Entry 6RRS (electron microscopy, 3.90 A resolution); this record covers chains A and B of the 3 polymer chains in the assembly.

[Chain A (and B)]
Name: Capsid protein
Organism: Escherichia phage MS2
Notes: chain B of this document is another copy of the same molecule, construct and numbering; everything in this record applies to it too
UniProt: P03612 (CAPSD_BPMS2); residues 0-129 here correspond to UniProt positions 1-130 (UniProt number = residue number + 1)
Amino-acid sequence (130 residues; row label = number of the first residue in the row; numbering starts at 0):
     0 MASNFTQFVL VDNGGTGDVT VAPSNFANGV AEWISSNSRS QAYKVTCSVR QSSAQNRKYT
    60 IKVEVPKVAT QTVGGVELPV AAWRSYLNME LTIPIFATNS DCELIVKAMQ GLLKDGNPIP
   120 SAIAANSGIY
Unresolved in the structure: 0

[How chain A and chain B interact]
Residue-residue contacts - 6 pairs, chain A then chain B:
  Gly28(A) - Ala26(B)
  Gly28(A) - Asn27(B)
  Ile94(A) - Arg38(B)  hydrogen bond (backbone-backbone)
  Ile94(A) - Ser39(B)  hydrogen bond (backbone-backbone)
  Phe95(A) - Gly73(B)
  Ala96(A) - Ser37(B)
Also at the interface, not in a pair above, chain A (5 interface residues in all): Thr97

[Overview]
5 residues of chain A face 6 of chain B across their interface, with 2 hydrogen bonds. The backbones
hydrogen-bond at Ile94(A)-Arg38(B) and Ile94(A)-Ser39(B).
Chain A and chain B are both Capsid protein (Escherichia phage MS2); the structure, T=3 MS2 Virus-like
particle, was determined by electron microscopy (same publication as 6RRT).
